PDB entry 6Z1U | electron microscopy, 3.47 A resolution | chains A and S of the 21 polymer chains in the assembly

== Chain A ==
Protein: ATP synthase subunit alpha, mitochondrial
Source organism: Bos taurus
UniProt: P19483 (ATPA_BOVIN); residues 1-510 here correspond to UniProt positions 44-553 (UniProt number = residue number + 43)
Sequence (510 residues; row label = number of the first residue in the row):
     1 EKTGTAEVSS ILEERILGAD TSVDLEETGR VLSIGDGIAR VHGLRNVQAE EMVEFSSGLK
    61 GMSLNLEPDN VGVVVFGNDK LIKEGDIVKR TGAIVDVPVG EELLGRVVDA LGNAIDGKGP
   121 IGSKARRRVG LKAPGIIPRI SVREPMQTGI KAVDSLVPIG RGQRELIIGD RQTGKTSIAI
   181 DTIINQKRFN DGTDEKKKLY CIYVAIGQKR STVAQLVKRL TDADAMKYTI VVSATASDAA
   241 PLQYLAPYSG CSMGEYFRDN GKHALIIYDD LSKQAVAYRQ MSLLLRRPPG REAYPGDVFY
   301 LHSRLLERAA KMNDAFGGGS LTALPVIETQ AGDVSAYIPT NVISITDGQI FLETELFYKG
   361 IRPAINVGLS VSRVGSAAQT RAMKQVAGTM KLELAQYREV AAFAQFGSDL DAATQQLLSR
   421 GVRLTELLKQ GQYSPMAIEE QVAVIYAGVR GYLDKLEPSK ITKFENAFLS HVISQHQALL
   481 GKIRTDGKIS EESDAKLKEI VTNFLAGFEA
Disordered / not traced: 1-7, 509-510
Sequence notes: variant Glu1 (Gln44 in P19483); microheterogeneity Gly481 (Ser524 in P19483)
Bound ions: Mg2+: Thr176 (together with ATP)
Residues lining bound ligands: ATP (adenosine-5'-triphosphate): Asp170, Arg171, Gln172, Thr173, Gly174, Lys175, Thr176, Ser177, Phe357, Arg362, Pro363, Gln430, Gly431, Gln432
UniProt features mapped onto this chain:
  - binding site (ATP): Gln172, Gly174, Lys175, Thr176, Ser177, Gln430, Gln432
  - binding site (Mg(2+)): Thr176, Asp269
  - site: Ser370 (Required for activity)
  - modified residue: Ser10 (Phosphoserine), Ser22 (Phosphoserine), Ser33 (Phosphoserine), Ser63 (Phosphoserine), Lys80 (N6-acetyllysine), Lys83 (N6-acetyllysine), Lys89 (N6-acetyllysine), Thr91 (Phosphothreonine), Lys118 (N6-acetyllysine), Ser123 (Phosphoserine), Lys124 (N6-acetyllysine), Ser141 (Phosphoserine), Arg161 (Omega-N-methylarginine), Lys187 (N6-acetyllysine), Lys196 (N6-acetyllysine), Lys197 (N6-acetyllysine), Lys218 (N6-acetyllysine), Lys262 (N6-acetyllysine), Lys384 (N6-acetyllysine), Lys391 (N6-acetyllysine) and 5 more in UniProt
  - glycosylation: Ser33 (O-linked (GlcNAc) serine)

== Chain S ==
Protein: ATP synthase subunit O, mitochondrial
Source organism: Bos taurus
UniProt: P13621 (ATPO_BOVIN); residues 1-190 here correspond to UniProt positions 24-213 (UniProt number = residue number + 23)
Sequence (190 residues; row label = number of the first residue in the row):
     1 FAKLVRPPVQ IYGIEGRYAT ALYSAASKQN KLEQVEKELL RVGQILKEPK MAASLLNPYV
    61 KRSVKVKSLS DMTAKEKFSP LTSNLINLLA ENGRLTNTPA VISAFSTMMS VHRGEVPCTV
   121 TTASALDEAT LTELKTVLKS FLSKGQVLKL EVKIDPSIMG GMIVRIGEKY VDMSAKTKIQ
   181 KLSRAMREIL
Disordered / not traced: 188-190
UniProt features mapped onto this chain:
  - modified residue: Lys31 (N6-acetyllysine), Lys37 (N6-acetyllysine), Lys47 (N6-acetyllysine), Lys50 (N6-acetyllysine), Lys67 (N6-succinyllysine), Lys77 (N6-acetyllysine), Lys135 (N6-acetyllysine), Lys139 (N6-acetyllysine), Lys149 (N6-acetyllysine), Lys153 (N6-acetyllysine), Lys169 (N6-acetyllysine), Lys176 (N6-succinyllysine)

== Interface between chain A and chain S ==
Contacting residue pairs (22):
  Arg15(A) with Met186(S), hydrogen bond (side chain-backbone); Arg187(S)
  Ile16(A) with Met186(S), hydrophobic
  Asp20(A) with Lys181(S)
  Ser22(A) with Lys181(S)
  Val23(A) with Asp172(S); Met173(S), hydrophobic
  Asp24(A) with Tyr170(S); Val171(S)
  Leu25(A) with Lys169(S)
  Glu26(A) with Lys169(S); Tyr170(S), hydrogen bond (backbone-backbone)
  Glu27(A) with Glu168(S)
  Thr28(A) with Arg165(S); Glu168(S); Tyr170(S)
  Gly43(A) with Glu168(S)
  Leu44(A) with Glu168(S), hydrogen bond (backbone-side chain)
  Arg45(A) with Glu168(S), hydrogen bond (backbone-side chain)
  Pro68(A) with Tyr12(S)
  Asp69(A) with Tyr12(S)
  Ile87(A) with Arg165(S)
Also at the interface, not in a pair above, chain A (20 interface residues in all): Leu12, Ala19, Thr21, Gly58
Also at the interface, not in a pair above, chain S (16 interface residues in all): Phe141, Lys178, Leu182, Arg184, Ala185

== Summary ==
20 residues of chain A face 16 of chain S across their interface, with 4 hydrogen bonds. Polar pairs include
Arg15(A)-Met186(S), Leu44(A)-Glu168(S) and Arg45(A)-Glu168(S). Chain A binds ATP. Curated annotation (UniProt)
lists 7 ATP-binding residues and Mg2+-binding residues Thr176(A) and Asp269(A) on chain A.
Chain A is ATP synthase subunit alpha, mitochondrial and chain S is ATP synthase subunit O, mitochondrial,
both from Bos taurus; the structure, bovine ATP synthase F1c8-peripheral stalk domain, state 3, was determined
by electron microscopy together with 6Z1R, 6ZG7, 6ZG8 and 6ZIK from the same study.
